Entry 2V78 (X-ray diffraction, 2.00 A resolution); this record covers chains B and C of the 3 polymer chains in the assembly.

== Chain B (and C) ==
Name: Fructokinase
From: Sulfolobus solfataricus
Notes: EC 2.7.1.4; chain C of this document is another copy of the same molecule, construct and numbering; everything in this record applies to it too
UniProt: Q97U29 (Q97U29_SULSO); numbering as in UniProt (aligned over 1-313)
Sequence (313 residues; row label = number of the first residue in the row):
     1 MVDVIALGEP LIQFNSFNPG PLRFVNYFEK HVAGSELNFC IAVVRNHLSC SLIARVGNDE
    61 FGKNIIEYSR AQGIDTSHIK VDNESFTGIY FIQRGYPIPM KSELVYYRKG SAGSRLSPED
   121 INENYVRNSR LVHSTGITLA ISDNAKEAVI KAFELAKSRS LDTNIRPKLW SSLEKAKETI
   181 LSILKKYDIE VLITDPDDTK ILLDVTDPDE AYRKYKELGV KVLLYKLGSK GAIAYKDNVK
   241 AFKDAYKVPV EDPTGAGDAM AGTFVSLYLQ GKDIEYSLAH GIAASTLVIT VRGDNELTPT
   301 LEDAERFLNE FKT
Disordered / not traced: 1, 313

== How chain B and chain C interact ==
Pairs across the interface (11; chain B residue first):
  Glu67(B) - Ala71(C)
  Glu67(B) - Gln72(C)  hydrogen bond
  Arg70(B) - Arg70(C)  hydrogen bond (backbone-side chain)
  Arg70(B) - Ala71(C)  hydrogen bond (side chain-backbone)
  Arg70(B) - Gly73(C)
  Ala71(B) - Glu67(C)
  Ala71(B) - Arg70(C)  hydrogen bond (backbone-side chain)
  Ala71(B) - Ala71(C)  hydrophobic
  Gln72(B) - Glu67(C)  hydrogen bond
  Gln72(B) - Arg70(C)
  Gly73(B) - Arg70(C)

== Summary ==
The chain B/chain C interface involves 5 residues from each chain; the contacts include 5 hydrogen bonds.
Among the polar pairs are Glu67(B)-Gln72(C), Arg70(B)-Arg70(C) and Arg70(B)-Ala71(C).
Chain B and chain C are both Fructokinase (Sulfolobus solfataricus); the structure, Crystal structure of
Sulfolobus solfataricus 2-keto-3-deoxygluconate kinase, was determined by X-ray diffraction together with 2VAR
from the same study.
